PDB entry 5Y3R | electron microscopy, 6.60 A resolution (low resolution: residue-level contacts below are approximate; hydrogen-bond / salt-bridge calls are withheld) | chains A and D of the 6 polymer chains in the assembly

[Chain A]
Name: X-ray repair cross-complementing protein 6
Source organism: Homo sapiens
Notes: EC 3.6.4.-, 4.2.99.-
UniProtKB: P12956 (XRCC6_HUMAN); residues 34-534 here = UniProt positions 34-534
Sequence (501 residues; each row starts with the number of its first residue):
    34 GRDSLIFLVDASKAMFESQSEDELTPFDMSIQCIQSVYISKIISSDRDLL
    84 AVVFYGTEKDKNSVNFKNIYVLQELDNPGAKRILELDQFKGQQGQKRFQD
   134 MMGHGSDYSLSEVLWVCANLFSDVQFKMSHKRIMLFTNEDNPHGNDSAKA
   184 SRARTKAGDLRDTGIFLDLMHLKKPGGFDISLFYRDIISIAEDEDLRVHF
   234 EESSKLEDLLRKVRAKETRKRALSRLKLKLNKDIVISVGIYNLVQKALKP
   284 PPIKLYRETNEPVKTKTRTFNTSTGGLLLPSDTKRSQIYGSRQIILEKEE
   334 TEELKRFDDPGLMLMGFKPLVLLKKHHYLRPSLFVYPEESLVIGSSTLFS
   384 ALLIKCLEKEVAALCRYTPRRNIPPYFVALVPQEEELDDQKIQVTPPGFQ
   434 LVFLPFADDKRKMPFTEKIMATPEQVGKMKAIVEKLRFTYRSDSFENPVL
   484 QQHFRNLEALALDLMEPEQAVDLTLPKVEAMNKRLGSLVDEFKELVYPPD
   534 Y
Disordered / not traced: 223-230
Curated features (UniProtKB/Swiss-Prot):
  - modified residue: Ser51 (Phosphoserine), Ser306 (Phosphoserine), Lys317 (N6-acetyllysine), Lys331 (N6-acetyllysine), Lys338 (N6-acetyllysine), Thr455 (Phosphothreonine), Lys461 (N6-acetyllysine), Ser477 (Phosphoserine), Ser520 (Phosphoserine)
  - cross-link (Glycyl lysine isopeptide (Lys-Gly)): Lys287 (interchain with G-Cter in SUMO2), Lys317 (interchain with G-Cter in SUMO2)
  - mutagenesis: Lys160 (K160A: Abolishes adduct formation; when associated with A-31 and A-160), Lys164 (K164A: Abolishes adduct formation; when associated with A-31 and A-164)

[Chain D]
Molecule: 34-nt DNA strand
Source organism: Homo sapiens
Sequence (34 nucleotides; each row starts with the number of its first residue; numbers below 1 keep their minus sign (DT-15 is residue -15)):
   -15 TAAAAACTATTATTATGGTATTATGGCCTTGGGC

[Interface between chain A and chain D]
Pairs across the interface (14):
  Arg35(A) - DA-1(D)
  Arg35(A) - DT0(D)
  Arg80(A) - DA-1(D)
  Arg80(A) - DT0(D)
  Arg254(A) - DT0(D)
  Arg254(A) - DG1(D)
  Asn275(A) - DG1(D)
  Asn275(A) - DG2(D)
  Gln278(A) - DG1(D)
  Gln278(A) - DG2(D)
  Gln278(A) - DT3(D)
  Arg363(A) - DT3(D)
  Leu366(A) - DG2(D)
  Arg403(A) - DG1(D)
Also at the interface, not in a pair above, chain A (11 interface residues in all): Thr251, Leu256, Val277

[Summary]
The interface between chain A and chain D involves 11 residues on one side and 5 on the other. UniProt lists 2
mutagenesis sites on chain A.
Here chain A is X-ray repair cross-complementing protein 6 and chain D is a 34-nt DNA strand, both from Homo
sapiens. Entry 5Y3R (Cryo-EM structure of Human DNA-PK Holoenzyme) was determined by electron microscopy.
